3DU7 - chains A and E of the 5 polymer chains in the assembly; structure by X-ray diffraction, 4.10 A resolution (low resolution: residue-level contacts below are approximate; hydrogen-bond / salt-bridge calls are withheld).

# Chain A
Molecule: Tubulin alpha-1C chain
From: Bos taurus
UniProt: Q3ZCJ7 (TBA1C_BOVIN); residues 1-449 here = UniProt positions 1-449
Chain sequence (449 residues; row label = number of the first residue in the row):
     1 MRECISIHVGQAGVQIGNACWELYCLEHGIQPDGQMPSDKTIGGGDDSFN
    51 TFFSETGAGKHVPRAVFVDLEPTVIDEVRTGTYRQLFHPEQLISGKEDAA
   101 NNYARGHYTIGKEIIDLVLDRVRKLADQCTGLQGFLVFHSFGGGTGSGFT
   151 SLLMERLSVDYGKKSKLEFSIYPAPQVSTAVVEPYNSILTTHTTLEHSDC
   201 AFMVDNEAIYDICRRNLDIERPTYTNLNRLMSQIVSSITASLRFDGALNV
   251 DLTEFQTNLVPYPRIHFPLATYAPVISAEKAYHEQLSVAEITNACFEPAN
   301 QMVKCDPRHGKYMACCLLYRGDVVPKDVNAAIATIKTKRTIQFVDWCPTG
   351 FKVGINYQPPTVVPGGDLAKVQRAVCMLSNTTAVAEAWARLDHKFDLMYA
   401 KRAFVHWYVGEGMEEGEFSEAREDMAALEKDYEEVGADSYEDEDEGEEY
Not modelled in the structure: 1, 38-47, 440-449
Residues lining bound ligands:
  - CN2 (2-mercapto-N-[1,2,3,10-tetramethoxy-9-oxo-5,6,7,9-tetrahydro-benzo[a]heptalen-7-yl]acetamide): Ser178, Thr179, Ala180, Val181
  - GTP: Gly10, Gln11, Ala12, Gln15, Ile16, Asp69, Glu71, Asp98, Ala99, Ala100, Asn101, Ser140, Gly142, Gly143, Gly144, Thr145, Gly146, Ile171, Pro173, Val177, Ser178, Thr179, Glu183, Asn206, Tyr224, Asn228, Met231
Swiss-Prot annotation at these positions:
  - motif: Met1 to Cys4 (MREC motif)
  - active site: Glu254
  - binding site (GTP): Gln11, Glu71, Ser140, Gly144, Thr145, Thr179, Asn206, Asn228
  - binding site (Mg(2+)): Glu71
  - site: Tyr449 (Involved in polymerization)
  - modified residue: Lys40 (N6-acetyllysine), Tyr282 (3'-nitrotyrosine), Tyr432 (Phosphotyrosine), Ser439 (Phosphoserine), Tyr449 (3'-nitrotyrosine)

# Chain E
Molecule: Stathmin-4
From: Rattus norvegicus
Notes: fragment: RB3 stathmin-like domain 4
UniProt: P63043 (STMN4_RAT); residues 5-145 here correspond to UniProt positions 49-189 (UniProt number = residue number + 44)
Chain sequence (142 residues; each row starts with the number of its first residue):
     4 ADMEVIELNKCTSGQSFEVILKPPSFDGVPEFNASLPRRRDPSLEEIQKK
    54 LEAAEERRKYQEAELLKHLAEKREHEREVIQKAIEENNNFIKMAKEKLAQ
   104 KMESNKENREAHLAAMLERLQEKDKHAEEVRKNKELKEEASR
Not modelled in the structure: 29-45, 142-145
Construct notes: expression tag (4)
Swiss-Prot annotation at these positions:
  - modified residue: Ser46 (Phosphoserine)

# Chain A / chain E interface
Contacting residue pairs - 46 pairs, chain A then chain E:
  His107(A) - Leu54(E)
  Tyr108(A) - Lys53(E)
  Tyr108(A) - Leu54(E)
  Tyr108(A) - Ala57(E)
  Tyr108(A) - Glu58(E)
  Tyr108(A) - Arg61(E)
  Thr109(A) - Arg61(E)
  Lys112(A) - Glu58(E)
  Asp245(A) - Cys14(E)
  Asp245(A) - Ser16(E)
  Gly246(A) - Cys14(E)
  Ala247(A) - Asn12(E)
  Ala247(A) - Ser19(E)
  Leu248(A) - Ser19(E)
  Pro325(A) - Gln18(E)
  Pro325(A) - Phe20(E)
  Asn329(A) - Phe20(E)
  Ile332(A) - Met6(E)
  Ala333(A) - Ala4(E)
  Asp345(A) - Pro27(E)
  Asp345(A) - Ser28(E)
  Trp346(A) - Pro27(E)
  Pro348(A) - Lys25(E)
  Pro348(A) - Pro26(E)
  Pro348(A) - Pro27(E)
  Thr349(A) - Ile23(E)
  Thr349(A) - Leu24(E)
  Thr349(A) - Lys25(E)
  Gly350(A) - Ile23(E)
  Phe351(A) - Glu21(E)
  Phe351(A) - Val22(E)
  Lys352(A) - Glu21(E)
  Val353(A) - Ser19(E)
  Val353(A) - Phe20(E)
  Gly354(A) - Gln18(E)
  Ile355(A) - Gly17(E)
  Ile355(A) - Gln18(E)
  Asn356(A) - Ser16(E)
  Tyr357(A) - Ser16(E)
  Tyr357(A) - Gly17(E)
  Val409(A) - Gln64(E)
  Gly410(A) - Gln64(E)
  Glu411(A) - Arg61(E)
  Gly412(A) - Ala57(E)
  Gly412(A) - Arg60(E)
  Glu414(A) - Arg60(E)
Other interface residues (no listed pair), chain A (35 interface residues in all): Leu152, Ser158, Phe244, Lys336, Cys347, Met413
Other interface residues (no listed pair), chain E (27 interface residues in all): Val8, Leu11, Ser46

# Overview
35 residues of chain A face 27 of chain E across their interface. Chain A binds GTP and compound CN2. From
UniProt: active-site residue Glu254(A), 8 GTP-binding residues and Mg2+-binding residue Glu71(A) on chain A.
Here chain A is Tubulin alpha-1C chain (Bos taurus) and chain E is Stathmin-4 (Rattus norvegicus). Entry 3DU7
(Tubulin-colchicine-phomopsin A: Stathmin-like domain complex) was determined by X-ray diffraction, deposited
together with 3E22.
